7AIG - chains A and B of the 4 polymer chains in the assembly; structure by X-ray diffraction, 2.95 A resolution.

# Chain A
Molecule: Gag-Pol polyprotein
Organism: Human immunodeficiency virus type 1 BH10
Notes: EC 3.4.23.16, 2.7.7.49, 2.7.7.7, 3.1.26.13, 3.1.13.2, 2.7.7.-, 3.1.-.-
UniProtKB: P03366 (POL_HV1B1); residues 1-554 here correspond to UniProt positions 600-1153 (UniProt number = residue number + 599)
Chain sequence (556 residues; numbered -1 to 554; the number before each row is that of its first residue; numbers below 1 keep their minus sign (Met-1 is residue -1)):
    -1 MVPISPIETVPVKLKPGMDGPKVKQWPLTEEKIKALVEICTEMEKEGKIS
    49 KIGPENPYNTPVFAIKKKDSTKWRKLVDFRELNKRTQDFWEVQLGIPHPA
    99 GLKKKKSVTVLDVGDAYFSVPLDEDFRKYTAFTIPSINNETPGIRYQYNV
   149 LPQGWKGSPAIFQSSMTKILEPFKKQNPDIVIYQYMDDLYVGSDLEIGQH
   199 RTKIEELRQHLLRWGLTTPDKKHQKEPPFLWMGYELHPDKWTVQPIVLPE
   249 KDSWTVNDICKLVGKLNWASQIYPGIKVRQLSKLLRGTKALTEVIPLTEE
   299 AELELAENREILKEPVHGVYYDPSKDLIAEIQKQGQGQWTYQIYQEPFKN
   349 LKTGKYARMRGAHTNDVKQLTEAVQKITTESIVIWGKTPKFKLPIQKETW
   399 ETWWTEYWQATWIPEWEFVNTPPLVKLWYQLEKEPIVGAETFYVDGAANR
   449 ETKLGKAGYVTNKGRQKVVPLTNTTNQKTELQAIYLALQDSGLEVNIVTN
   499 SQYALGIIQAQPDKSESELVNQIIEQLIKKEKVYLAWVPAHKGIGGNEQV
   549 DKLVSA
Disordered / not traced: -1
Sequence notes: initiating methionine (-1); expression tag (0); engineered mutation Cys258 (Gln857 in P03366), Ser280 (Cys879 in P03366), Asn498 (Asp1097 in P03366)
Swiss-Prot annotation at these positions:
  - region: Phe227 to His235 (RT 'primer grip')
  - motif: Trp398 to Trp414 (Tryptophan repeat motif)
  - binding site (Mg(2+)): Asp110, Asp185, Asp186, Asp443, Glu478, Asp549
  - site: Trp401 (Essential for RT p66/p51 heterodimerization), Trp414 (Essential for RT p66/p51 heterodimerization), Phe440, Tyr441 (Cleavage)

# Chain B
Molecule: Gag-Pol polyprotein
Organism: Human immunodeficiency virus type 1 BH10
Notes: EC 3.4.23.16, 2.7.7.49, 2.7.7.7, 3.1.26.13, 3.1.13.2, 2.7.7.-, 3.1.-.-
UniProtKB: P03366 (POL_HV1B1); residues 1-428 here correspond to UniProt positions 600-1027 (UniProt number = residue number + 599)
Chain sequence (428 residues; row label = number of the first residue in the row):
     1 PISPIETVPVKLKPGMDGPKVKQWPLTEEKIKALVEICTEMEKEGKISKI
    51 GPENPYNTPVFAIKKKDSTKWRKLVDFRELNKRTQDFWEVQLGIPHPAGL
   101 KKKKSVTVLDVGDAYFSVPLDEDFRKYTAFTIPSINNETPGIRYQYNVLP
   151 QGWKGSPAIFQSSMTKILEPFKKQNPDIVIYQYMDDLYVGSDLEIGQHRT
   201 KIEELRQHLLRWGLTTPDKKHQKEPPFLWMGYELHPDKWTVQPIVLPEKD
   251 SWTVNDIQKLVGKLNWASQIYPGIKVRQLSKLLRGTKALTEVIPLTEEAE
   301 LELAENREILKEPVHGVYYDPSKDLIAEIQKQGQGQWTYQIYQEPFKNLK
   351 TGKYARMRGAHTNDVKQLTEAVQKITTESIVIWGKTPKFKLPIQKETWET
   401 WWTEYWQATWIPEWEFVNTPPLVKLWYQ
Disordered / not traced: 1-3, 215-228
Sequence notes: engineered mutation Ser280 (Cys879 in P03366)
Swiss-Prot annotation at these positions:
  - region: Phe227 to His235 (RT 'primer grip')
  - motif: Trp398 to Trp414 (Tryptophan repeat motif)
  - binding site (Mg(2+)): Asp110, Asp185, Asp186
  - site (Essential for RT p66/p51 heterodimerization): Trp401, Trp414

# How chain A and chain B interact
Residue-residue contacts (119):
  Val8(A) - Glu53(B)
  Pro9(A) - Glu53(B)
  Gln85(A) - Glu53(B)  hydrogen bond (side chain-backbone)
  Asp86(A) - Lys20(B)  salt bridge
  Asp86(A) - Pro55(B)
  Phe87(A) - Pro52(B)
  Trp88(A) - Val21(B)
  Trp88(A) - Lys22(B)
  Trp88(A) - Pro52(B)  hydrogen bond (backbone-backbone)
  Trp88(A) - Asn54(B)
  Trp88(A) - Pro55(B)
  Trp88(A) - Asn57(B)
  Trp88(A) - Thr131(B)
  Trp88(A) - Arg143(B)
  Val90(A) - Pro140(B)
  Val90(A) - Gly141(B)  hydrogen bond (backbone-backbone)
  Val90(A) - Arg143(B)
  Leu92(A) - Pro133(B)  hydrophobic
  Leu92(A) - Asn137(B)
  Gly93(A) - Asn137(B)  hydrogen bond (backbone-side chain)
  Ile94(A) - Asn137(B)
  Pro95(A) - Asn136(B)
  Pro95(A) - Asn137(B)
  His96(A) - Asn136(B)  hydrogen bond (backbone-side chain)
  Gly99(A) - Asn136(B)
  Leu100(A) - Asn136(B)
  Ala158(A) - Pro52(B)
  Ile159(A) - Pro52(B)  hydrophobic
  Ser162(A) - Pro52(B)
  Thr165(A) - Pro140(B)
  Glu169(A) - Lys49(B)  salt bridge
  Lys172(A) - Thr139(B)
  Ile180(A) - Glu138(B)
  Tyr181(A) - Asn136(B)  hydrogen bond
  Tyr181(A) - Glu138(B)
  Gln182(A) - Glu138(B)  hydrogen bond (backbone-backbone)
  Gln182(A) - Pro140(B)
  Arg358(A) - Glu396(B)  salt bridge
  Gln373(A) - Glu396(B)
  Gln373(A) - Thr397(B)  hydrogen bond
  Thr376(A) - Trp401(B)
  Ile380(A) - Leu26(B)
  Ile380(A) - Thr27(B)
  Val381(A) - Pro25(B)  hydrophobic
  Val381(A) - Ile135(B)
  Val381(A) - Asn136(B)  hydrogen bond (backbone-backbone)
  Val381(A) - Asn137(B)
  Ile382(A) - Ile135(B)
  Ile382(A) - Asn136(B)
  Trp383(A) - Ile135(B)
  Gly384(A) - Thr27(B)
  Gly384(A) - Glu28(B)  hydrogen bond (backbone-backbone)
  Gly384(A) - Ile135(B)
  Trp402(A) - Lys331(B)  hydrogen bond (backbone-side chain)
  Trp402(A) - His361(B)
  Trp402(A) - Thr362(B)
  Trp402(A) - Asp364(B)
  Tyr405(A) - Lys331(B)  hydrogen bond (backbone-side chain)
  Trp406(A) - Lys331(B)
  Trp406(A) - Asn418(B)  hydrogen bond
  Trp406(A) - Thr419(B)
  Trp406(A) - Pro420(B)  hydrophobic
  Trp406(A) - Pro421(B)
  Gln407(A) - Lys331(B)  hydrogen bond (backbone-side chain)
  Gln407(A) - Pro392(B)
  Gln407(A) - Ile393(B)
  Gln407(A) - Gln394(B)
  Gln407(A) - Val417(B)
  Gln407(A) - Asn418(B)
  Ala408(A) - Asp364(B)
  Ala408(A) - Pro392(B)  hydrogen bond (backbone-backbone)
  Ala408(A) - Ile393(B)
  Ala408(A) - Thr397(B)
  Thr409(A) - Asp364(B)
  Trp410(A) - Thr362(B)  hydrogen bond (side chain-backbone)
  Trp410(A) - Asn363(B)
  Trp410(A) - Val365(B)  hydrophobic
  Trp410(A) - Trp401(B)  hydrophobic
  Trp410(A) - Tyr405(B)
  Pro412(A) - Trp401(B)
  Pro433(A) - Asn255(B)
  Pro433(A) - Leu289(B)  hydrophobic
  Pro433(A) - Thr290(B)
  Ile434(A) - Thr290(B)
  Val435(A) - Thr290(B)
  Thr439(A) - Ala288(B)
  Thr439(A) - Leu289(B)  hydrogen bond (side chain-backbone)
  Tyr441(A) - Val254(B)
  Tyr441(A) - Gln258(B)  hydrogen bond
  Tyr441(A) - Thr286(B)
  Tyr441(A) - Lys287(B)  hydrogen bond (side chain-backbone)
  Val458(A) - Thr286(B)
  Thr459(A) - Thr286(B)
  Asn460(A) - Thr286(B)
  Asn460(A) - Ala288(B)
  Asn494(A) - Leu289(B)
  Val496(A) - Gln258(B)
  Val496(A) - Leu289(B)  hydrophobic
  Gln500(A) - Trp266(B)
  Gln507(A) - Pro421(B)
  Tyr532(A) - Asn255(B)  hydrogen bond
  Tyr532(A) - Leu289(B)  hydrophobic
  Trp535(A) - Val423(B)  hydrophobic
  Val536(A) - Gln258(B)
  Pro537(A) - Gly262(B)
  Pro537(A) - Asn265(B)
  Lys540(A) - Asn265(B)
  Lys540(A) - Arg277(B)
  Lys540(A) - Ser280(B)
  Gly541(A) - Ser280(B)
  Gly541(A) - Leu283(B)
  Ile542(A) - Val261(B)  hydrophobic
  Ile542(A) - Leu283(B)
  Gly543(A) - Leu283(B)  hydrogen bond (backbone-backbone)
  Gly543(A) - Arg284(B)
  Gly543(A) - Gly285(B)
  Gly544(A) - Gly285(B)
  Gly544(A) - Thr286(B)
  Gln547(A) - Arg284(B)
Also at the interface, not in a pair above, chain A (67 interface residues in all): Gln161, Val179, Thr377, Thr386, Thr403, Gly504
Also at the interface, not in a pair above, chain B (67 interface residues in all): Ile50, Gly51, Lys259, Val276, Gly333, Trp337, Leu368, Thr400

# Overview
The chain A/chain B interface involves 67 residues from each chain, with 21 hydrogen bonds and 3 salt bridges.
Among the polar pairs are Asp86(A)-Lys20(B), Glu169(A)-Lys49(B) and Arg358(A)-Glu396(B). From UniProt: 6
Mg2+-binding residues on chain A; 3 Mg2+-binding residues on chain B.
Chain A is Gag-Pol polyprotein and chain B is Gag-Pol polyprotein, both from Human immunodeficiency virus type
1 BH10; the structure, HIV-1 reverse transcriptase complex with DNA and L-glutamate tenofovir, was determined
by X-ray diffraction, deposited together with 7AHX, 7AID, 7AIF, 7AII and 7AIJ.
